Entry 4N7V (X-ray diffraction, 2.76 A resolution); this record covers chains A and C of the 3 polymer chains in the assembly.

# Chain A
Protein: Serine/threonine-protein kinase PLK4
Organism: Homo sapiens
Notes: EC 2.7.11.21
UniProtKB: O00444 (PLK4_HUMAN); numbering as in UniProt (aligned over 580-808)
Amino-acid sequence (229 residues; row label = number of the first residue in the row):
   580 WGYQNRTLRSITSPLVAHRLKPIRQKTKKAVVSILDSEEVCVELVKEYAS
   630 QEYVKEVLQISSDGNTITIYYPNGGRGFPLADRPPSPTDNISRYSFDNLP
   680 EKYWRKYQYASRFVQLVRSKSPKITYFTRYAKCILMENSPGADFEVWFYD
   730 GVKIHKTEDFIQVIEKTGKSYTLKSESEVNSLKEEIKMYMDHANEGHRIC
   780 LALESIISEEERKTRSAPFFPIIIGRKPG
Unresolved in the structure: 580-585, 808
UniProt features mapped onto this chain:
  - modified residue: Ser665 (Phosphoserine)
  - mutagenesis: Asn669 (N669R: Does not affect the interaction with TENT5C), Ile670 (I670P: Decreases substantially the interaction with TENT5C. Does not affect localization to the centrosome. Loss of TENT5C recruitment to the centrosome)
Reported in the primary citation:
  - conformationally variable residues (side-chain flip): Arg684

# Chain C
Protein: Centrosomal protein of 152 kDa
Organism: Homo sapiens
UniProtKB: O94986 (CE152_HUMAN); residue numbers follow UniProt; this construct covers 1-60
Amino-acid sequence (60 residues; row label = number of the first residue in the row):
     1 MSLDFGSVALPVQNEDEEYDEEDYEREKELQQLLTDLPHDMLDDDLSSPE
    51 LQYSDCSEDG
Unresolved in the structure: 1-14, 48-60
UniProt features mapped onto this chain:
  - mutagenesis: Glu21 (E21K: Impairs interaction with PLK4; impaired procentriole assembly and chromosome segregation)
Reported in the primary citation:
  - mutagenesis - E21K: decreased binding to Plk4
  - disease-associated variants - E21K: decreased binding to Plk4

# How chain A and chain C interact
Contacting residue pairs (39):
  Lys600(A) - Tyr19(C)
  Gln604(A) - Gln31(C)  hydrogen bond
  Gln604(A) - Leu34(C)
  Thr606(A) - His39(C)  hydrogen bond
  Ala609(A) - Leu42(C)  hydrophobic
  Leu623(A) - Asp44(C)
  Glu635(A) - Asp44(C)
  Glu680(A) - Leu46(C)
  Glu680(A) - Ser47(C)
  Lys681(A) - Asp44(C)  salt bridge
  Arg684(A) - Met41(C)
  Lys685(A) - Leu42(C)
  Lys685(A) - Asp44(C)  salt bridge
  Tyr688(A) - Leu37(C)
  Tyr688(A) - Pro38(C)
  Tyr688(A) - His39(C)
  Tyr688(A) - Leu42(C)  hydrophobic
  Arg691(A) - Leu37(C)
  Arg691(A) - Met41(C)
  Phe692(A) - Leu34(C)  hydrophobic
  Phe692(A) - Leu37(C)  hydrophobic
  Leu695(A) - Leu30(C)
  Leu695(A) - Leu33(C)
  Leu695(A) - Leu34(C)  hydrophobic
  Leu695(A) - Leu37(C)  hydrophobic
  Lys699(A) - Arg26(C)  hydrogen bond (backbone-side chain)
  Lys699(A) - Glu29(C)  salt bridge
  Lys699(A) - Leu30(C)
  Lys699(A) - Leu33(C)
  Pro701(A) - Arg26(C)
  Lys711(A) - Asp20(C)  salt bridge
  Lys711(A) - Glu22(C)  salt bridge
  Lys711(A) - Asp23(C)  salt bridge
  Ile713(A) - Glu22(C)
  Ile713(A) - Arg26(C)
  Glu724(A) - Glu22(C)
  Trp726(A) - Glu21(C)
  Trp726(A) - Glu22(C)
  Lys806(A) - Asp20(C)  salt bridge
Also at the interface, not in a pair above, chain A (28 interface residues in all): Ile602, Lys608, Val621, Gln687, Val696, Met715, Lys732
Also at the interface, not in a pair above, chain C (20 interface residues in all): Glu25
The authors on this interface:
  - specific contacts: Lys711(A)-Asp20(C) (salt bridge), Lys711(A)-Asp23(C) (salt bridge)
  - interface residues, chain A: Lys685(A)
  - interface residues, chain C: Glu15(C), Leu42(C)

# In short
28 residues of chain A and 20 residues of chain C are in contact; the contacts include 3 hydrogen bonds and 7
salt bridges. Polar pairs include Lys681(A)-Asp44(C), Lys685(A)-Asp44(C) and Lys699(A)-Glu29(C). The authors
report salt bridges between Lys711(A) and Asp20(C) and Lys711(A) and Asp23(C). From the paper: E21K of chain C
reduces binding to Plk4; interface residues Lys685(A) and Glu15(C) among others.
Here chain A is Serine/threonine-protein kinase PLK4 and chain C is Centrosomal protein of 152 kDa, both from
Homo sapiens. Entry 4N7V (Crystal structure of human Plk4 cryptic polo box (CPB) in complex with a Cep152
N-terminal fragment) was determined by X-ray diffraction together with 4N7Z and 4N9J from the same study.
